8ABZ - chains D and E of the 8 polymer chains in the assembly; structure by electron microscopy, 3.40 A resolution.

[Chain D]
Protein: DNA-directed RNA polymerase subunit beta'
From: Escherichia coli K-12
Notes: EC 2.7.7.6
UniProtKB: C3SIA2 (C3SIA2_ECOLX); residues 1-1406 here = UniProt positions 1-1406
Amino-acid sequence (1406 residues; each row starts with the number of its first residue):
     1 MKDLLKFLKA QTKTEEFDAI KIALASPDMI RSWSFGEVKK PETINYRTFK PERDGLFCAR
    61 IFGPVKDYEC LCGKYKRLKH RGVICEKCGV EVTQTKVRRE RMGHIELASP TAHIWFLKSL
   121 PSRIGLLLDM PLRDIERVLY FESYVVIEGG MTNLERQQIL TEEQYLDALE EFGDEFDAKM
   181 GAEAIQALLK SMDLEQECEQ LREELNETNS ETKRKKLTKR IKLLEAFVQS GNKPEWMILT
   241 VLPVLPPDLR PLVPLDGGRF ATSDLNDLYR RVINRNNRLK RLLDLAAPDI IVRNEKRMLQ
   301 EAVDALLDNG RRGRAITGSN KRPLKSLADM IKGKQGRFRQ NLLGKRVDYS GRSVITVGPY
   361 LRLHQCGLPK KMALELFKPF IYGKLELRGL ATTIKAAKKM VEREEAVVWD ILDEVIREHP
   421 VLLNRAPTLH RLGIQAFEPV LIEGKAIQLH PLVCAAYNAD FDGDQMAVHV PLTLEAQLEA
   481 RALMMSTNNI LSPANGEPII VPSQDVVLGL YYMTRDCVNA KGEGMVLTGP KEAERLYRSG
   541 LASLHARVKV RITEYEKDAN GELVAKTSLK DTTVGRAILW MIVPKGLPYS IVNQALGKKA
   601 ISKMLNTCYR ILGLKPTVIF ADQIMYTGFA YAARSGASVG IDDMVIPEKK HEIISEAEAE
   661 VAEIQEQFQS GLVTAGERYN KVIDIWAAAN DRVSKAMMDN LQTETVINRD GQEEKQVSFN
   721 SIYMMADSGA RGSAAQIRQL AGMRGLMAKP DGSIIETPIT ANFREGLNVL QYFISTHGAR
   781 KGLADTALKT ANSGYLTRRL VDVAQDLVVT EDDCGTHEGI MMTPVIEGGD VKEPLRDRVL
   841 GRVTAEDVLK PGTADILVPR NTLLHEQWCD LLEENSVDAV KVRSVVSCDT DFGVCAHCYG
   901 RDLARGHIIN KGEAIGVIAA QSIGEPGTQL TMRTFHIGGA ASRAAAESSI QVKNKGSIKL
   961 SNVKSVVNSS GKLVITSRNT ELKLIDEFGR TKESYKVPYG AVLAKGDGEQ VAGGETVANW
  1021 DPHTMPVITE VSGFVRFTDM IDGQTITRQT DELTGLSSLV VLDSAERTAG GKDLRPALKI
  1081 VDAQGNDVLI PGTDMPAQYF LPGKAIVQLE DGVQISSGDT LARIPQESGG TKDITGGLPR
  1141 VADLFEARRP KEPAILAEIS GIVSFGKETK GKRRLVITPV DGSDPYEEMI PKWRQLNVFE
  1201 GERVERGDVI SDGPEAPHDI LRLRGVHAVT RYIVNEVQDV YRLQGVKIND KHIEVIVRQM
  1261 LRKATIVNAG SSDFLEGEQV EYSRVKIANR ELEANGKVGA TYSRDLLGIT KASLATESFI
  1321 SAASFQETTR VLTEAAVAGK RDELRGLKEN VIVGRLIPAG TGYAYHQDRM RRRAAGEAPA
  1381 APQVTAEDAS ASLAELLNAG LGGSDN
Disordered / not traced: 1-15, 934-947, 1127-1135, 1374-1406
Bound ions: Zn2+ site 1: Cys70, Cys72, Cys85, Cys88; Mg2+: Asp460, Asp462, Asp464 (shared with 1 residue of chain R); Zn2+ site 2: Cys814, Cys888, Cys895, Cys898

[Chain E]
Protein: DNA-directed RNA polymerase subunit omega
From: Escherichia coli K-12
Notes: EC 2.7.7.6
UniProtKB: P0A800 (RPOZ_ECOLI); numbering as in UniProt (aligned over 1-91)
Amino-acid sequence (91 residues; numbered 1 to 91; the number before each row is that of its first residue):
     1 MARVTVQDAV EKIGNRFDLV LVAARRARQM QVGGKDPLVP EENDKTTVIA LREIEEGLIN
    61 NQILDVRERQ EQQEQEAAEL QAVTAIAEGR R
Disordered / not traced: 1, 75-91

[Chain D / chain E interface]
Contacting residue pairs - 40 pairs, chain D then chain E:
  His364(D) with Val4(E)
  Val415(D) with Lys45(E)
  Arg417(D) with Asn43(E)
  Glu418(D) with Ala2(E), hydrogen bond (side chain-backbone); Asp44(E); Lys45(E), hydrogen bond (side chain-backbone); Val48(E)
  Glu438(D) with Arg3(E)
  Leu474(D) with Ala27(E), hydrophobic; Arg28(E); Gln31(E); Thr47(E)
  Glu475(D) with Ala24(E); Arg28(E), salt bridge
  Gln477(D) with Thr47(E)
  Leu478(D) with Ala23(E); Ala24(E); Thr47(E); Leu51(E), hydrophobic
  Glu479(D) with Val20(E)
  Arg481(D) with Arg3(E); Val48(E); Leu51(E)
  Ala482(D) with Val6(E); Arg16(E), hydrogen bond (backbone-side chain); Val20(E), hydrophobic
  Leu483(D) with Arg16(E)
  Met485(D) with Val4(E)
  Thr487(D) with Val4(E), hydrogen bond (side chain-backbone)
  Asn488(D) with Thr5(E); Val6(E); Arg16(E)
  Leu614(D) with Thr5(E); Gln7(E)
  Lys615(D) with Thr5(E)
  Asn910(D) with Asn15(E)
  Glu913(D) with Phe17(E)
  Gly1360(D) with Phe17(E)
  Thr1361(D) with Phe17(E)
  Ala1364(D) with Leu21(E), hydrophobic
Interface residues without a listed pair, chain D (27 interface residues in all): Glu414, His419, Arg905, Lys911
Interface residues without a listed pair, chain E (23 interface residues in all): Asp8

[Summary]
Chain D and chain E form an interface of 27 and 23 residues respectively, with 4 hydrogen bonds and 1 salt
bridge. Polar pairs include Glu475(D)-Arg28(E), Glu418(D)-Ala2(E) and Glu418(D)-Lys45(E). The Zn2+ site 1 is
built by Cys70(D), Cys72(D), Cys85(D) and Cys88(D).
Here chain D is DNA-directed RNA polymerase subunit beta' and chain E is DNA-directed RNA polymerase subunit
omega, both from Escherichia coli K-12. Entry 8ABZ (RNA polymerase at U-rich pause bound to non-regulatory RNA
- pause prone, closed clamp state) was determined by electron microscopy, deposited together with 8ABY, 8AC0,
8AC1, 8AC2, 8ACP and 8AD1.
